PDB entry 8YH9 | electron microscopy, 3.35 A resolution | chains A and C of the 10 polymer chains in the assembly

== Chain A ==
Name: Cas5f
From: Selenomonas sp
Sequence (255 residues; numbered 1 to 255; the number before each row is that of its first residue):
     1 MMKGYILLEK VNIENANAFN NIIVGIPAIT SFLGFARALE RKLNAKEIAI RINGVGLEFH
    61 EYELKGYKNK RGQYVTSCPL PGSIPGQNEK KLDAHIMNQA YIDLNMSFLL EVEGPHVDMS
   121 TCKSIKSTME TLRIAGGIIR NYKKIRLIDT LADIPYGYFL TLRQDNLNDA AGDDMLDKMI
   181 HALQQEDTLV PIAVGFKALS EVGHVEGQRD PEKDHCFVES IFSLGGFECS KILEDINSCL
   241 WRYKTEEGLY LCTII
Unresolved in the structure: 85-94

== Chain C ==
Molecule: 60-nt crRNA
From: Selenomonas sp
Sequence (60 nucleotides; each row starts with the number of its first residue):
     1 UUUAGAAGGA GAAGUCAUUU AAUAAGGCCA CUGUUAAAAA GUGUACCGCC GGAUAGGCGG

== How chain A and chain C interact ==
Residue-residue contacts (34; chain A residue first):
  Asn17(A) - U3(C)  hydrogen bond to the sugar
  Asn17(A) - A4(C)  phosphate contact
  Asn20(A) - U3(C)  hydrogen bond to the base
  Asn21(A) - U3(C)  base contact
  Thr30(A) - U2(C)  phosphate contact
  Thr30(A) - U3(C)  hydrogen bond to the phosphate
  Ser31(A) - U2(C)  base contact
  Ser31(A) - U3(C)  phosphate contact
  Gly34(A) - U1(C)  sugar contact
  Gly34(A) - U2(C)  sugar contact
  Phe35(A) - U2(C)  base contact
  Arg37(A) - U1(C)  sugar contact
  Ala38(A) - U1(C)  sugar contact
  Ala38(A) - U2(C)  base contact
  Arg41(A) - U1(C)  hydrogen bond to the sugar
  Pro79(A) - A7(C)  base contact
  Leu80(A) - A7(C)  hydrogen bond to the sugar
  Leu80(A) - G8(C)  sugar contact
  Leu80(A) - G9(C)  hydrogen bond to the phosphate
  Pro81(A) - A7(C)  base contact
  Gly82(A) - A7(C)  base contact
  Gln99(A) - A7(C)  base contact
  Tyr101(A) - A7(C)  hydrogen bond to the base
  Leu132(A) - U2(C)  base contact
  Arg133(A) - U2(C)  hydrogen bond to the base
  Arg133(A) - G5(C)  salt bridge to the phosphate
  Arg133(A) - A6(C)  salt bridge to the phosphate
  Ala135(A) - U2(C)  hydrogen bond to the base
  Gly136(A) - A4(C)  phosphate contact
  Gly136(A) - G5(C)  phosphate contact
  Arg209(A) - U1(C)  hydrogen bond to the sugar
  Arg209(A) - U2(C)  salt bridge to the phosphate
  Arg209(A) - A4(C)  hydrogen bond to the base
  Lys213(A) - U1(C)  base contact
Interface residues without a listed pair, chain A (24 interface residues in all): Ala28, Ile134

== Overview ==
Chain A and chain C form an interface of 24 and 9 residues respectively; the contacts include 11 hydrogen
bonds and 3 salt bridges. Polar pairs include Asn20(A)-U3(C), Tyr101(A)-A7(C) and Arg133(A)-U2(C).
Here chain A is Cas5f and chain C is a 60-nt crRNA, both from Selenomonas sp. Entry 8YH9 (Type I-FHNH Cascade
complex) was determined by electron microscopy together with 8YDB, 8YEO and 8YHA from the same study.
